PDB entry 8BG3 | X-ray diffraction, 1.90 A resolution | chains A and B

[Chain A]
Name: pT1610 single-chain Fv
Source organism: Homo sapiens
Sequence (252 residues; numbered 1 to 252; the number before each row is that of its first residue):
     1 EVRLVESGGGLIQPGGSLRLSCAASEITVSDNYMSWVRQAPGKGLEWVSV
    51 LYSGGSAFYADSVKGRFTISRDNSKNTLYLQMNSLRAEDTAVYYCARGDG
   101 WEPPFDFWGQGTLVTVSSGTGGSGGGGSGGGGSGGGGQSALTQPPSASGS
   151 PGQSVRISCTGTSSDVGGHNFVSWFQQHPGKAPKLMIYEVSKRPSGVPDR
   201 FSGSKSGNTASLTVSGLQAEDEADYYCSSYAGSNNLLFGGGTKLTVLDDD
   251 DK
Disordered / not traced: 118-139, 248-252
Cystine bridges: Cys22-Cys95, Cys159-Cys227

[Chain B]
Name: Spike protein S1
Source organism: Severe acute respiratory syndrome coronavirus 2
UniProtKB: P0DTC2 (SPIKE_SARS2); residues 1-194 here correspond to UniProt positions 334-527 (UniProt number = residue number + 333)
Sequence (199 residues; row label = number of the first residue in the row):
     1 NLCPFGEVFNATRFASVYAWNRKRISNCVADYSVLYNSASFSTFKCYGVS
    51 PTKLNDLCFTNVYADSFVIRGDEVRQIAPGQTGKIADYNYKLPDDFTGCV
   101 IAWNSNNLDSKVGGNYNYLYRLFRKSNLKPFERDISTEIYQAGSTPCNGV
   151 EGFNCYFPLQSYGFQPTNGVGYQPYRVVVLSFELLHAPATVCGPDDDDK
Disordered / not traced: 1, 193-199
Differences from the reference sequence: expression tag (195-199)
Cystine bridges: Cys3-Cys28, Cys46-Cys99, Cys58-Cys192, Cys147-Cys155
Covalently attached groups: N-acetylglucosamine (NAG) linked to Asn10
Swiss-Prot annotation at these positions:
  - region: Arg70 to Asp72 (Integrin-binding motif), Asn115 to Phe123 (Immunodominant HLA epitope recognized by the CD8+)
  - glycosylation: Asn10 (N-linked (GlcNAc...) (complex) asparagine)

[Chain A / chain B interface]
Residue-residue contacts (51):
  Val2(A) - Phe153(B)  hydrophobic
  Glu26(A) - Gly143(B)
  Glu26(A) - Ser144(B)  hydrogen bond
  Glu26(A) - Thr145(B)  hydrogen bond
  Thr28(A) - Ala142(B)  hydrogen bond (backbone-backbone)
  Thr28(A) - Gly143(B)
  Thr28(A) - Ser144(B)
  Asp31(A) - Lys125(B)  salt bridge
  Asp31(A) - Tyr140(B)  hydrogen bond (backbone-side chain)
  Asp31(A) - Gln141(B)
  Asn32(A) - Ala142(B)  hydrogen bond (side chain-backbone)
  Tyr33(A) - Lys84(B)
  Tyr33(A) - Tyr88(B)
  Tyr33(A) - Leu122(B)  hydrogen bond (side chain-backbone)
  Tyr52(A) - Gly83(B)
  Tyr52(A) - Lys84(B)
  Tyr52(A) - Asp87(B)
  Tyr52(A) - Tyr88(B)
  Ser53(A) - Tyr88(B)  hydrogen bond (backbone-side chain)
  Ser53(A) - Arg124(B)  hydrogen bond (side chain-backbone)
  Ser53(A) - Lys125(B)  hydrogen bond (side chain-backbone)
  Ser53(A) - Tyr140(B)  hydrogen bond
  Gly54(A) - Tyr88(B)  hydrogen bond (backbone-side chain)
  Gly54(A) - Asn127(B)
  Ser56(A) - Thr82(B)
  Ser56(A) - Asp87(B)  hydrogen bond
  Phe58(A) - Thr82(B)
  Phe58(A) - Gly83(B)
  Arg97(A) - Phe153(B)
  Arg97(A) - Asn154(B)  hydrogen bond
  Arg97(A) - Tyr156(B)  hydrogen bond
  Asp99(A) - Lys84(B)  salt bridge
  Trp101(A) - Lys84(B)
  Glu102(A) - Arg70(B)  salt bridge
  Glu102(A) - Lys84(B)  hydrogen bond (backbone-side chain)
  Glu102(A) - Tyr120(B)  hydrogen bond
  Glu102(A) - Leu122(B)
  Glu102(A) - Gln160(B)  hydrogen bond
  Ser164(A) - Tyr172(B)  hydrogen bond (backbone-side chain)
  Gly168(A) - Asn168(B)  hydrogen bond (backbone-side chain)
  Gly168(A) - Gly169(B)  hydrogen bond (backbone-backbone)
  Gly168(A) - Tyr172(B)
  His169(A) - Tyr172(B)
  Phe171(A) - Arg70(B)
  Tyr230(A) - Asp72(B)  hydrogen bond
  Tyr230(A) - Tyr172(B)  hydrophobic
  Ala231(A) - Tyr172(B)
  Gly232(A) - Asp72(B)
  Gly232(A) - Tyr172(B)  hydrogen bond (backbone-side chain)
  Ser233(A) - Asp72(B)  hydrogen bond (backbone-side chain)
  Ser233(A) - Arg75(B)  hydrogen bond
Also at the interface, not in a pair above, chain A (29 interface residues in all): Ile27, Pro103, Asp106, Ser163, Gly167, Glu189
Also at the interface, not in a pair above, chain B (29 interface residues in all): Phe123, Ser126, Thr167

[Overview]
Chain A and chain B each contribute 29 residues to their interface; the contacts include 24 hydrogen bonds and
3 salt bridges. Polar contacts include Asp31(A)-Lys125(B), Asp99(A)-Lys84(B) and Glu102(A)-Arg70(B).
N-acetylglucosamine is covalently linked to Asn10(B).
Chain A is pT1610 single-chain Fv (Homo sapiens) and chain B is Spike protein S1 (Severe acute respiratory
syndrome coronavirus 2); the structure, Crystal structure of the SARS-CoV-2 S RBD in complex with pT1610 scFV,
was determined by X-ray diffraction.
